Entry 8YTI (X-ray diffraction, 2.70 A resolution); this record covers chains H and J of the 22 polymer chains in the assembly.

Chain H:
Molecule: Histone H2B type 1-J
Organism: Homo sapiens
UniProtKB: P06899 (H2B1J_HUMAN); residues 0-125 here correspond to UniProt positions 1-126 (UniProt number = residue number + 1)
Chain sequence (126 residues; numbered 0 to 125; the number before each row is that of its first residue; numbering starts at 0):
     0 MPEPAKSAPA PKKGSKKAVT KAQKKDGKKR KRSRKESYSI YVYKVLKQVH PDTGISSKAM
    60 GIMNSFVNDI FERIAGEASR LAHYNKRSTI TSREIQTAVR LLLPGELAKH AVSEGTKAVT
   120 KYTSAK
Disordered / not traced: 0-23
Swiss-Prot annotation at these positions:
  - modified residue: Pro1 (N-acetylproline), Glu2 (ADP-ribosyl glutamic acid), Lys5 (N6-(2-hydroxyisobutyryl)lysine), Ser6 (ADP-ribosylserine), Lys11 (N6-(beta-hydroxybutyryl)lysine), Lys12 (N6-(2-hydroxyisobutyryl)lysine), Ser14 (Phosphoserine), Lys15 (N6-acetyllysine), Lys16 (N6-(beta-hydroxybutyryl)lysine), Lys20 (N6-(2-hydroxyisobutyryl)lysine), Lys23 (N6-(2-hydroxyisobutyryl)lysine), Lys24 (N6-(2-hydroxyisobutyryl)lysine), Lys34 (N6-(2-hydroxyisobutyryl)lysine), Glu35 (PolyADP-ribosyl glutamic acid), Ser36 (Phosphoserine), Lys43 (N6-(2-hydroxyisobutyryl)lysine), Lys46 (N6-(2-hydroxyisobutyryl)lysine), Lys57 (N6,N6-dimethyllysine), Arg79 (Dimethylated arginine), Lys85 (N6,N6,N6-trimethyllysine) and 6 more in UniProt
  - glycosylation: Ser112 (O-linked (GlcNAc) serine)
  - cross-link (Glycyl lysine isopeptide (Lys-Gly)): Lys5 (interchain with G-Cter in SUMO2), Lys20 (interchain with G-Cter in SUMO2), Lys34 (interchain with G-Cter in ubiquitin), Lys120 (interchain with G-Cter in ubiquitin)

Chain J:
Molecule: 169-nt DNA strand
Organism: synthetic construct
Sequence (169 nucleotides; each row starts with the number of its first residue; numbers below 1 keep their minus sign (DG-82 is residue -82)):
   -82 GCTTTTTTTT TTCACAATCC CGGTGCCGAG GCCGCTCAAT TGGTCGTAGA CAGCTCTAGC
   -22 ACCGCTTAAA CGCACGTACG GATTCCGTAC GTGCGTTTAA GCGGTGCTAG AGCTGTCTAC
    38 GACCAATTGA GCGGCCTCGG CACCGGGATT GTGAAAAAAA AAAGCTGCA
Bound ions: Ca2+ site 1: DT-47 (shared with 1 residue of chain S); K+: DT-26, DA-25; Ca2+ site 2 near DG48 (its only coordinating residue here); Ca2+ site 3: DG51 (shared with 1 residue of chain I)

Interface between chain H and chain J:
Pairs across the interface (21; chain H residue first):
  Arg29(H) - DC-48(J)  sugar contact
  Arg29(H) - DT-47(J)  salt bridge to the phosphate
  Arg31(H) - DT-47(J)  phosphate contact
  Arg31(H) - DC-46(J)  salt bridge to the phosphate
  Arg31(H) - DC30(J)  phosphate contact
  Arg31(H) - DT31(J)  salt bridge to the phosphate
  Ser32(H) - DC30(J)  phosphate contact
  Arg33(H) - DA-45(J)  sugar contact
  Glu35(H) - DA-45(J)  sugar contact
  Tyr42(H) - DA-54(J)  sugar contact
  Tyr42(H) - DG-53(J)  hydrogen bond to the phosphate
  Gly53(H) - DG-53(J)  phosphate contact
  Ile54(H) - DA-54(J)  sugar contact
  Ile54(H) - DG-53(J)  hydrogen bond to the phosphate
  Ser56(H) - DA-54(J)  hydrogen bond to the phosphate
  Arg86(H) - DG-34(J)  sugar contact
  Arg86(H) - DA-33(J)  salt bridge to the phosphate
  Ser87(H) - DA-35(J)  phosphate contact
  Ser87(H) - DG-34(J)  hydrogen bond to the phosphate
  Thr88(H) - DA-35(J)  hydrogen bond to the phosphate
  Thr88(H) - DG-34(J)  hydrogen bond to the phosphate
Interface residues without a listed pair, chain H (14 interface residues in all): Ser55, Lys85
Interface residues without a listed pair, chain J (12 interface residues in all): DG-49

Overview:
The interface between chain H and chain J involves 14 residues on one side and 12 on the other, with 6
hydrogen bonds and 4 salt bridges. Polar contacts include Tyr42(H)-DG-53(J), Ile54(H)-DG-53(J) and
Ser56(H)-DA-54(J). DT-26(J) and DA-25(J) form the K+ site.
Here chain H is Histone H2B type 1-J (Homo sapiens) and chain J is a 169-nt DNA strand (synthetic construct).
Entry 8YTI (Crystal Structure of Nucleosome-H1x Linker Histone Assembly (sticky-169a DNA fragment)) was
determined by X-ray diffraction.
